PDB entry 2XY6 | X-ray diffraction, 2.30 A resolution | chains A and C of the 3 polymer chains in the assembly

[Chain A]
Protein: DNA polymerase I
Source organism: Geobacillus stearothermophilus
Notes: EC 2.7.7.7
UniProtKB: E1C9K5 (E1C9K5_BACST); residues 297-876 here correspond to UniProt positions 1-580 (UniProt number = residue number - 296)
Amino-acid sequence (581 residues; each row starts with the number of its first residue):
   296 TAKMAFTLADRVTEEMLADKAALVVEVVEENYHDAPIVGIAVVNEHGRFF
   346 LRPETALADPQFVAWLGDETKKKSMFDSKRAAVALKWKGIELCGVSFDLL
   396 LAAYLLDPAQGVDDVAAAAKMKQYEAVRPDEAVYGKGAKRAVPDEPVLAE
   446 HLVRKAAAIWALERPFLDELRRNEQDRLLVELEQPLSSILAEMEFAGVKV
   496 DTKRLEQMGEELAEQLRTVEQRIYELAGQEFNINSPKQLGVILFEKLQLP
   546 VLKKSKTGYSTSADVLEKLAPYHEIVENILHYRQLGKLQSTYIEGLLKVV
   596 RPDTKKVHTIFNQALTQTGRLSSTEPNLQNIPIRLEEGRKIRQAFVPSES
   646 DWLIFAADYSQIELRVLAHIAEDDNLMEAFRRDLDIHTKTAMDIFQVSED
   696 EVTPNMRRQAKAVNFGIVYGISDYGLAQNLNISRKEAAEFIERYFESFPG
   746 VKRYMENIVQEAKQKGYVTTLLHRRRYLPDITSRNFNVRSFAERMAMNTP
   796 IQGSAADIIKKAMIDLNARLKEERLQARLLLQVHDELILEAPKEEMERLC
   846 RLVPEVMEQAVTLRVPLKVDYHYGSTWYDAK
Construct notes: expression tag (296)

[Chain C]
Molecule: 10-nt DNA strand
Sequence (10 nucleotides; row label = number of the first residue in the row):
     4 AGGGAXGGTC
Modified residues: SAY ([(2R,3S,5R)-3-hydroxy-5-(3-hydroxy-4-methanoyl-phenyl)oxolan-2-yl]methyl dihydrogen phosphate) at position 9

[How chain A and chain C interact]
Residue-residue contacts (33; chain A residue first):
  Asn-527(A) with DG11(C), phosphate contact
  Asn-529(A) with DG10(C), phosphate contact; DG11(C), sugar contact
  Ser-530(A) with DG11(C), phosphate contact; DT12(C), hydrogen bond to the phosphate
  Pro-531(A) with DG11(C), phosphate contact
  Lys-582(A) with DG7(C), base contact
  Ser-585(A) with SAY_9(C), phosphate contact
  Thr-586(A) with SAY_9(C), sugar contact
  Leu-610(A) with DG6(C), phosphate contact; DG7(C), phosphate contact
  Thr-611(A) with DG6(C), phosphate contact
  Gln-612(A) with DG6(C), hydrogen bond to the phosphate
  Arg-615(A) with DG5(C), hydrogen bond to the base
  Ser-617(A) with DG6(C), phosphate contact; DG7(C), hydrogen bond to the phosphate
  Ser-618(A) with DG7(C), sugar contact
  Thr-619(A) with DG7(C), sugar contact; DA8(C), phosphate contact
  Glu-620(A) with DA8(C), hydrogen bond to the phosphate
  Asn-622(A) with DG7(C), hydrogen bond to the sugar
  Asn-625(A) with DG6(C), base contact; DG7(C), base contact
  Tyr-714(A) with DA4(C), stacking on the base
  Arg-771(A) with DG5(C), salt bridge to the phosphate
  Phe-786(A) with DA4(C), sugar contact; DG5(C), phosphate contact
  Arg-789(A) with DA4(C), sugar contact
  Met-790(A) with DA4(C), phosphate contact; DG5(C), phosphate contact
  Asn-793(A) with DA4(C), sugar contact
  Gln-797(A) with DA4(C), base contact; DG5(C), hydrogen bond to the sugar
Other interface residues (no listed pair), chain A (28 interface residues in all): Lys-532, Thr-613, Pro-621, His-829

[Overview]
28 residues of chain A and 9 residues of chain C are in contact, with 7 hydrogen bonds, 1 salt bridge and 1
aromatic stacking contact. Polar contacts include Arg-615(A)/DG5(C), Asn-622(A)/DG7(C) and Gln-797(A)/DG5(C).
Chain A is DNA polymerase I (Geobacillus stearothermophilus) and chain C is a 10-nt DNA strand; the structure,
Crystal structure of a salicylic aldehyde basepair in complex with fragment DNA polymerase I from Bacillus
..., was determined by X-ray diffraction, deposited together with 2XY5 and 2XY7.
